1Q95 - chains A and B of the 12 polymer chains in the assembly; structure by X-ray diffraction, 2.46 A resolution.

Chain A (and B):
Protein: Aspartate carbamoyltransferase catalytic chain
Organism: Escherichia coli
Notes: EC 2.1.3.2; chain B of this document is another copy of the same molecule, construct and numbering; everything in this record applies to it too
Reference sequence: P0A786 (PYRB_ECOLI); residue numbers follow UniProt; this construct covers 1-310
Sequence (310 residues; row label = number of the first residue in the row):
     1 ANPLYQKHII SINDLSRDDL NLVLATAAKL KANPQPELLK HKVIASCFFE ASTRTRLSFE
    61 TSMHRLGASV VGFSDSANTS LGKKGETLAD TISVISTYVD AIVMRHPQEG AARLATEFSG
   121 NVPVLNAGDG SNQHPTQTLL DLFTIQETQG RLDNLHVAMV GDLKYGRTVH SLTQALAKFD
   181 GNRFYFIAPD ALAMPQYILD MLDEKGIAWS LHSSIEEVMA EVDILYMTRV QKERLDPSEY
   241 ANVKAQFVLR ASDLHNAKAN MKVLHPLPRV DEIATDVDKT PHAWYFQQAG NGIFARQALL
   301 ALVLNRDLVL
Residues lining bound ligands: N-(phosphonacetyl)-L-aspartic acid (PAL): A51, S52, T53, R54, T55, R56, R105, H134, Q137, R167, T168, R229, Q231, P266, L267, P268

How chain A and chain B interact:
Contacting residue pairs (48):
  P36(A) with H41(B)
  E37(A) with K40(B), salt bridge
  A51(A) with N78(B); K83(B)
  S52(A) with N78(B), hydrogen bond (backbone-backbone); T79(B); S80(B)
  T53(A) with T79(B); S80(B), hydrogen bond (side chain-backbone)
  R54(A) with S80(B); E86(B), salt bridge; V94(B); Y98(B), hydrogen bond (backbone-side chain)
  R56(A) with G72(B), hydrogen bond (side chain-backbone); F73(B)
  L57(A) with G72(B); I95(B), hydrophobic; Y98(B), hydrophobic
  S58(A) with Y98(B)
  E60(A) with V71(B)
  T61(A) with V71(B); Y98(B)
  H64(A) with S69(B), hydrogen bond; V70(B); V71(B)
  R65(A) with H41(B), hydrogen bond (side chain-backbone); V43(B); Y98(B), hydrogen bond (side chain-backbone); V99(B); D100(B), salt bridge
  S74(A) with N78(B)
  D75(A) with N78(B)
  R105(A) with K84(B)
  R229(A) with K84(B)
  L267(A) with E86(B); V94(B), hydrophobic
  P268(A) with S80(B); K84(B)
  R269(A) with G85(B); D90(B), salt bridge
  V270(A) with K84(B); G85(B)
  F286(A) with D90(B); S93(B); V94(B), hydrophobic
  A289(A) with Y98(B)
  G290(A) with T97(B)
  I293(A) with Y98(B), hydrophobic
Other interface residues (no listed pair), chain A (26 interface residues in all): E233
Other interface residues (no listed pair), chain B (24 interface residues in all): L81

Overview:
Chain A and chain B form an interface of 26 and 24 residues respectively; the contacts include 7 hydrogen
bonds and 4 salt bridges. Polar pairs include E37(A)-K40(B), R54(A)-E86(B) and R65(A)-D100(B). Chain A binds
N-(phosphonacetyl)-L-aspartic acid.
Both chains are Aspartate carbamoyltransferase catalytic chain (Escherichia coli). Entry 1Q95 (Aspartate
Transcarbamylase (ATCase) of Escherichia coli: A New Crystalline R State Bound to PALA, or to ...) was
determined by X-ray diffraction, deposited together with 1R0B.
